Entry 6RQC (electron microscopy, 4.40 A resolution (low resolution: residue-level contacts below are approximate; hydrogen-bond / salt-bridge calls are withheld)); this record covers chains 2 and Y of the 14 polymer chains in the assembly.

# Chain 2
Molecule: DNA replication licensing factor MCM2
Organism: Saccharomyces cerevisiae S288c
Notes: EC 3.6.4.12
UniProtKB: P29469 (MCM2_YEAST); numbering as in UniProt (aligned over 1-868)
Sequence (868 residues; numbered 1 to 868; the number before each row is that of its first residue):
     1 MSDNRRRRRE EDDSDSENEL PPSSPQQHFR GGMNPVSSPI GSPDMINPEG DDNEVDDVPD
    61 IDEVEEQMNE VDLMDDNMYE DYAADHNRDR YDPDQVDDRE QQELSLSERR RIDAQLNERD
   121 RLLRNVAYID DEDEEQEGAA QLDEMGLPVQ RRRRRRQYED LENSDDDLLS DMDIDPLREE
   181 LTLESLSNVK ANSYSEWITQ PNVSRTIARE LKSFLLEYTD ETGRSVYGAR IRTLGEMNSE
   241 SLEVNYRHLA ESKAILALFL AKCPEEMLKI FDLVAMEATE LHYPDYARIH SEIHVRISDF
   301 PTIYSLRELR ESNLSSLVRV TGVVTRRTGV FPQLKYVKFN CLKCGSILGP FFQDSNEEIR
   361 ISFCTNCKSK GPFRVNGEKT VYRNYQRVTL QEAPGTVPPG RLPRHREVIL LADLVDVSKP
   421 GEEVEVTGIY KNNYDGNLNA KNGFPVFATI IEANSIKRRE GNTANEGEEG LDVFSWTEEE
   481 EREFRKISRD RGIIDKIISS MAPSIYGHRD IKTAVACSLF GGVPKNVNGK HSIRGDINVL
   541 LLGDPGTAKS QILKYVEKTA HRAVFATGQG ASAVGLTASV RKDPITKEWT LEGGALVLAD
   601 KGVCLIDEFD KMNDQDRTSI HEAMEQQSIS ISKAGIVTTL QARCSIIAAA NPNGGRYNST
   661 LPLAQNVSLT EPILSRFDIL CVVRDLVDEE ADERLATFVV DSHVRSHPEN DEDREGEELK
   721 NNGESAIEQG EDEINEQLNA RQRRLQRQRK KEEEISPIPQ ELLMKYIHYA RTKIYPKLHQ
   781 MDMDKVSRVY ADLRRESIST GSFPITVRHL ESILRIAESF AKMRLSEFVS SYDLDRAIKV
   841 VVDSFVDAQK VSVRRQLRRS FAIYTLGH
Unresolved in the structure: 1-200, 461-472, 705-755, 865-868
Residues lining bound ligands:
  - ADP (adenosine-5'-diphosphate), molecule 1: Ile505, Pro545, Gly546, Thr547, Ala548, Lys549, Ser550, Glu608, Asn651, Leu695, Val699
  - ADP, molecule 2: His531, Ser675, Arg676, Val807, Arg808, Glu811
Curated features (UniProtKB/Swiss-Prot):
  - zinc finger: Cys341 to Cys367 (C4-type)
  - motif: Ser675 to Asp678 (Arginine finger)
  - binding site (ATP): Gly543 to Ser550
  - modified residue (Phosphoserine): Ser14, Ser16, Ser23, Ser164, Ser170
  - natural variant: Glu392 (E392K: In allele MCM2-1)
  - mutagenesis: Cys364 (C364Y/F/S/H: Loss of activity), Cys367 (C367Y/F/S/H: Loss of activity), Lys549 (K549A: Reduces MCM2-7 complex helicase activity. Abolishes MCM2-7 complex helicase activity; when associated with MCM5 A-422. Reduces MCM2-7 complex helicase activity; when associated with MCM3 A-415), Arg676 (R676A: Loss of MCM2-7 complex helicase activity)

# Chain Y
Molecule: 88-nt DNA strand
Sequence (88 nucleotides; row label = number of the first residue in the row):
     1 TATATACAGT CAGTCAGTCA GTCAGTCAGT CAGTCAGTCA GTCAGTCAAG GGAAAATAAA
    61 CAATACATAA CAAAACATAT AAAAACCA

# Interface between chain 2 and chain Y
Residue-residue contacts - 7 pairs, chain 2 then chain Y:
  Arg360(2) with DG33(Y)
  Lys370(2) with DT34(Y)
  Asn437(2) with DC31(Y)
  Lys582(2) with DT22(Y); DC23(Y)
  Lys587(2) with DC23(Y); DA24(Y)
Other interface residues (no listed pair), chain Y (7 interface residues in all): DA32

# Overview
5 residues of chain 2 face 7 of chain Y across their interface. Ligands of chain 2: ADP. From UniProt: 8
ATP-binding residues and 4 mutagenesis sites on chain 2.
Chain 2 is DNA replication licensing factor MCM2 (Saccharomyces cerevisiae S288c) and chain Y is an 88-nt DNA
strand; the structure, Cryo-EM structure of an MCM loading intermediate, was determined by electron
microscopy.
